PDB entry 6WB2 | electron microscopy, 4.50 A resolution (low resolution: residue-level contacts below are approximate; hydrogen-bond / salt-bridge calls are withheld) | chains D and A of the 4 polymer chains in the assembly

Chain D:
Molecule: tRNA lysine 3
Sequence (79 nucleotides; numbered 1 to 79; the number before each row is that of its first residue):
     1 GCCCGGAUAG CUCAGUCGGU AGAGCAUCAG ACUUUUAAUC UGAGGGUCCA GGGUUCAAGU
    61 CCCUGUUCGG GCGCCACTG
Unresolved in the structure: 9-45

Chain A:
Name: Reverse transcriptase/ribonuclease H
From: Human immunodeficiency virus 1
Notes: EC 2.7.7.49, 2.7.7.7, 3.1.26.13
UniProt: P03366 (POL_HV1B1); residues 1-560 here correspond to UniProt positions 600-1159 (UniProt number = residue number + 599)
Sequence (570 residues; row label = number of the first residue in the row; numbers below 1 keep their minus sign (Met-1 is residue -1)):
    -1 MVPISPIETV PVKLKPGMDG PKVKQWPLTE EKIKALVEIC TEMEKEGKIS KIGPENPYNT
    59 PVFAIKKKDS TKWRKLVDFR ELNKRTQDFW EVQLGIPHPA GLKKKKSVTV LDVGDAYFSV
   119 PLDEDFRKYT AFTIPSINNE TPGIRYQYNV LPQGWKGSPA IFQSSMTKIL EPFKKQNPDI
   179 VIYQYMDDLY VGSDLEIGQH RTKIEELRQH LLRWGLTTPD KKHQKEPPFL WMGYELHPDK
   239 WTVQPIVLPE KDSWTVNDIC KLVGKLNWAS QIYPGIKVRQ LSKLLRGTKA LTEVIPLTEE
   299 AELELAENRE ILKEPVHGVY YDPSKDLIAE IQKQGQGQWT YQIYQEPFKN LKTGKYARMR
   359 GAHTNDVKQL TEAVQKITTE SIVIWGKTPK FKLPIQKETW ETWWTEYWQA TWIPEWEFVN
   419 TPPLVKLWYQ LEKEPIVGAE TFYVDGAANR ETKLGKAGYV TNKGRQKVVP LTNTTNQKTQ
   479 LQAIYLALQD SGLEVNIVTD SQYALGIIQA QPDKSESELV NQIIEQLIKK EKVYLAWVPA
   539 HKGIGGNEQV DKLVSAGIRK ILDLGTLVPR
Unresolved in the structure: -1 to 2, 134-140, 218-225, 295, 559-568
Differences from the reference sequence: expression tag (-1 to 0, 561-568); engineered mutation Cys258 (Gln857 in P03366), Ser280 (Cys879 in P03366), Gln478 (Glu1077 in P03366)
UniProt features mapped onto this chain:
  - region: Phe227 to His235 (RT 'primer grip')
  - motif: Trp398 to Trp414 (Tryptophan repeat motif)
  - binding site (Mg(2+)): Asp110, Asp185, Asp186, Asp443, Asp498, Asp549
  - site: Trp401 (Essential for RT p66/p51 heterodimerization), Trp414 (Essential for RT p66/p51 heterodimerization), Phe440, Tyr441 (Cleavage), Leu560 (Cleavage)
What the authors report for this chain:
  - mutagenesis - A355C: unchanged catalytic activity
  - mutagenesis - E478Q: abolished catalytic activity (citing earlier work)

Chain D / chain A interface:
Contacting residue pairs (6):
  G1(D) with His539(A)
  U54(D) with Arg557(A)
  U55(D) with His539(A)
  C56(D) with His539(A)
  DG79(D) with Arg72(A); Gln151(A)
Also at the interface, not in a pair above, chain D (6 interface residues in all): C75
Also at the interface, not in a pair above, chain A (5 interface residues in all): Asn255

In short:
Chain D and chain A form an interface of 6 and 5 residues respectively. Curated annotation (UniProt) lists 6
Mg2+-binding residues on chain A. From the paper: E478Q of chain A abolishes catalytic activity; A355C of
chain A leaves catalytic activity unchanged.
Chain D is tRNA lysine 3 and chain A is Reverse transcriptase/ribonuclease H (Human immunodeficiency virus 1);
the structure, +3 extended HIV-1 reverse transcriptase initiation complex core (displaced state), was
determined by electron microscopy together with 6WAZ, 6WB0 and 6WB1 from the same study.
